PDB entry 9ITR | electron microscopy, 4.60 A resolution (low resolution: residue-level contacts below are approximate; hydrogen-bond / salt-bridge calls are withheld) | chains N and T of the 16 polymer chains in the assembly

[Chain N]
Name: ATP synthase subunit c
Source organism: Chloroflexus aurantiacus J-10-fl
Reference sequence: A9WGS9 (ATPL_CHLAA); numbering as in UniProt (aligned over 1-76)
Chain sequence (76 residues; numbered 1 to 76; the number before each row is that of its first residue):
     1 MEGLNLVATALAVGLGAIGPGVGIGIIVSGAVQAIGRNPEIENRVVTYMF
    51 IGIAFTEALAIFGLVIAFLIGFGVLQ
Disordered / not traced: 1, 73-76
Swiss-Prot annotation at these positions:
  - site: Glu57 (Reversibly protonated during proton transport)

[Chain T]
Name: ATP synthase subunit a
Source organism: Chloroflexus aurantiacus J-10-fl
Reference sequence: A9WGT0 (A9WGT0_CHLAA); residue numbers follow UniProt; this construct covers 1-312
Chain sequence (312 residues; row label = number of the first residue in the row):
     1 MSTRTRNILIIVGALIISIASRFFLYTGPPHVEVAAEVIFDGIPGFPITN
    51 SFVVAIIIDIFVIALAVAATRNLQMVPRGLQNVMEFILESLYNLFRNINA
   101 KYVATAFPLVATIFLFVLFGNWFGLLPGVGSIGVCHEKKEEHAVVDERLA
   151 LAAPAAPLSSVAAAEGEEIHDTCAAQGKKLVPLFRAPAADLNFTFAIAVI
   201 SFVFIEYWGFRALGPGYLKKFFNTNGIMSFVGIIEFISELVKPFALAFRL
   251 FGNIFAGEVLLVVMAFLVPLLLPLPFYGFEVFVGFIQALIFALLTYAFLN
   301 IAVTGHDEEHAH
Disordered / not traced: 1-18, 137-173, 305-312

[Interface between chain N and chain T]
Residue-residue contacts (14):
  Asn43(N) - Asn97(T)
  Arg44(N) - Asn97(T)
  Tyr48(N) - Ile98(T)
  Phe50(N) - Ile286(T)
  Ala54(N) - Ile290(T)
  Phe55(N) - Arg249(T)
  Ala58(N) - Arg249(T)
  Ile61(N) - Arg249(T)
  Ile61(N) - Gly252(T)
  Ile61(N) - Asn253(T)
  Phe62(N) - Phe248(T)
  Phe62(N) - Arg249(T)
  Leu64(N) - Ala256(T)
  Phe68(N) - Val259(T)
Also at the interface, not in a pair above, chain N (14 interface residues in all): Thr47, Ile51, Val65
Also at the interface, not in a pair above, chain T (12 interface residues in all): Leu94, Phe251

[In short]
Chain N and chain T form an interface of 14 and 12 residues respectively.
Chain N is ATP synthase subunit c and chain T is ATP synthase subunit a, both from Chloroflexus aurantiacus
J-10-fl; the structure, Chloroflexus aurantiacus ATP synthase, state 3, focused refinement of FO and
peripheral stalk, was determined by electron microscopy (same publication as 9ITJ, 9ITK, 9ITL, 9ITM, 9ITN,
9ITO and 11 further entries).
